PDB entry 4QLE | X-ray diffraction, 1.35 A resolution | chain A

[Chain A]
Name: Dihydrofolate reductase
Organism: Escherichia coli
Notes: EC 1.5.1.3; fragment: dihydrofolate reductase
UniProtKB: U6N356 (U6N356_ECOLI); residue numbers follow UniProt; this construct covers 1-159
Sequence (159 residues; row label = number of the first residue in the row):
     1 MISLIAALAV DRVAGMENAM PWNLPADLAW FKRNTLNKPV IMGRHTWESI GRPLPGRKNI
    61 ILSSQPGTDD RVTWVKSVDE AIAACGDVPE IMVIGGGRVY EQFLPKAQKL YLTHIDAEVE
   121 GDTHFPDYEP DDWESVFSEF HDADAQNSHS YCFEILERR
Construct notes: engineered mutation Ala14 (Ile in U6N356)
Residues lining bound ligands:
  - folic acid (FOL): Ile5, Ala6, Ala7, Asp27, Leu28, Trp30, Phe31, Lys32, Thr46, Ile50, Arg52, Leu54, Pro55, Arg57, Ile94, Tyr100, Thr113
  - NADP (NAP; NADP nicotinamide-adenine-dinucleotide phosphate): Ala6, Ala7, Ala14, Gly15, Met16, Gly43, Arg44, His45, Thr46, Ser49, Leu62, Ser63, Ser64, Lys76, Ser77, Val78, Ile94, Gly95, Gly96, Gly97, Arg98, Val99, Tyr100, Gln102, Thr123

[Summary]
Chain A binds folic acid and NADP.
Chain A is Dihydrofolate reductase (Escherichia coli); the structure, Crystal structure of I14A DHFR mutant
complexed with folate and NADP+, was determined by X-ray diffraction, deposited together with 4QLF and 4QLG.
